Entry 8W5K (electron microscopy, 3.60 A resolution); this record covers chains C and F of the 10 polymer chains in the assembly.

Chain C:
Name: Mitochondrial import receptor subunit TOM5
From: Saccharomyces cerevisiae (strain ATCC 204508 / S288c)
UniProtKB: P80967 (TOM5_YEAST); residues 1-50 here = UniProt positions 1-50
Sequence (50 residues; row label = number of the first residue in the row):
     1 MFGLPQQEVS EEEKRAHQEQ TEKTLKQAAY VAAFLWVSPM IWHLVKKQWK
Not modelled in the structure: 1-12, 50

Chain F:
Name: Mitochondrial import receptor subunit TOM40
From: Saccharomyces cerevisiae (strain ATCC 204508 / S288c)
UniProtKB: P23644 (TOM40_YEAST); residue numbers follow UniProt; this construct covers 1-387
Sequence (387 residues; row label = number of the first residue in the row):
     1 MSAPTPLAEA SQIPTIPALS PLTAKQSKGN FFSSNPISSF VVDTYKQLHS HRQSLELVNP
    61 GTVENLNKEV SRDVFLSQYF FTGLRADLNK AFSMNPAFQT SHTFSIGSQA LPKYAFSALF
   121 ANDNLFAQGN IDNDLSVSGR LNYGWDKKNI SKVNLQISDG QPTMCQLEQD YQASDFSVNV
   181 KTLNPSFSEK GEFTGVAVAS FLQSVTPQLA LGLETLYSRT DGSAPGDAGV SYLTRYVSKK
   241 QDWIFSGQLQ ANGALIASLW RKVAQNVEAG IETTLQAGMV PITDPLMGTP IGIQPTVEGS
   301 TTIGAKYEYR QSVYRGTLDS NGKVACFLER KVLPTLSVLF CGEIDHFKND TKIGCGLQFE
   361 TAGNQELLML QQGLDADGNP LQALPQL
Not modelled in the structure: 1-48, 277-294, 374-387
Ligand contacts: 46E ((2R)-3-{[(S)-(2-aminoethoxy)(hydroxy)phosphoryl]oxy}-2-(tetradecanoyloxy)propyl tetradecanoate): Leu-84, Arg-85, Ala-86, Ile-106, Leu-328, Arg-330, Val-332, Val-338, Phe-340, Leu-357

Interface between chain C and chain F:
Residue-residue contacts (20):
  Lys-14(C) with Pro-225(F)
  His-17(C) with Pro-225(F); Gly-226(F); Asp-227(F), salt bridge
  Gln-18(C) with Pro-225(F)
  Thr-21(C) with Gly-226(F)
  Leu-25(C) with Ala-228(F), hydrophobic
  Ala-28(C) with Val-230(F), hydrophobic
  Val-31(C) with Leu-213(F), hydrophobic
  Leu-35(C) with Gln-203(F); Leu-211(F); Gly-212(F)
  Trp-36(C) with Arg-52(F), hydrogen bond (backbone-side chain); Phe-176(F), hydrophobic; Gln-203(F)
  Pro-39(C) with Leu-55(F), hydrophobic; Gln-203(F)
  Met-40(C) with His-51(F); Arg-52(F)
  His-43(C) with Leu-55(F)
Interface residues without a listed pair, chain C (15 interface residues in all): Thr-24, Ala-32, Trp-42
Interface residues without a listed pair, chain F (19 interface residues in all): Leu-57, Phe-201, Ser-204, Val-205, Thr-215, Arg-219

Overview:
15 residues of chain C face 19 of chain F across their interface, with 1 hydrogen bond and 1 salt bridge.
Polar pairs include His-17(C)/Asp-227(F) and Trp-36(C)/Arg-52(F). Bound to chain F: compound 46E.
Chain C is Mitochondrial import receptor subunit TOM5 and chain F is Mitochondrial import receptor subunit
TOM40, both from Saccharomyces cerevisiae (strain ATCC 204508 / S288c); the structure, Cryo-EM structure of
the yeast TOM core complex crosslinked by BS3 (from TOM-TIM23 complex), was determined by electron microscopy
(same publication as 8W5J).
